PDB entry 5BK0 | X-ray diffraction, 3.15 A resolution | chains A and B of the 3 polymer chains in the assembly

[Chain A]
Protein: 663 Antibody, light chain
From: Homo sapiens
Notes: antibody fragment or engineered binder
Amino-acid sequence (217 residues; row label = number of the first residue in the row; a row labelled like 27A-27D holds insertion residues (27A, then the next letters in order)):
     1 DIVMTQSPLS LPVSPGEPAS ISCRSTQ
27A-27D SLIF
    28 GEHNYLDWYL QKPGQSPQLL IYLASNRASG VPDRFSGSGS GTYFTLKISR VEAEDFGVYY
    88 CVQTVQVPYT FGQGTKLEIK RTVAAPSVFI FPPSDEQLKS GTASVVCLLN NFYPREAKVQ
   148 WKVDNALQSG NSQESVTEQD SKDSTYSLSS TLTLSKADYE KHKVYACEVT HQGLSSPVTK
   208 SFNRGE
Cystine bridges: Cys23-Cys88, Cys134-Cys194

[Chain B]
Protein: 663 Antibody, heavy chain
From: Homo sapiens
Notes: antibody fragment or engineered binder
Amino-acid sequence (222 residues; each row starts with the number of its first residue; a row labelled like 82A-82C holds insertion residues (82A, then the next letters in order)):
     1 EVQLLESGGG LEQPGGSLRL SCVVSGFTFS NYAFNWVRQA PGKGLEWVAI IY
   52A R
    53 SGSRMYHADS VKGRFTISRD DSKNTLFLQM
82A-82C NNL
    83 RAEDTAVYYC TTLLIYES
100A-100D DVGV
   101 DFWGQGTLVT VSSASTKGPS VFPLAPSSKS TSGGTAALGC LVKDYFPEPV TVSWNSGALT
   161 SGVHTFPAVL QSSGLYSLSS VVTVPSSSLG TQTYICNVNH KPSNTKVDKK VEPK
Cystine bridges: Cys22-Cys92, Cys140-Cys196

[Chain A / chain B interface]
Contacting residue pairs (62):
  Asp1(A) - Asp61(B)
  His30(A) - Tyr98(B)
  Asp34(A) - Leu96(B)
  Tyr36(A) - Asp101(B)  hydrogen bond
  Tyr36(A) - Trp103(B)
  Gln38(A) - Gln39(B)  hydrogen bond
  Gln38(A) - Tyr91(B)
  Gln42(A) - Tyr91(B)
  Ser43(A) - Trp103(B)
  Ser43(A) - Gly104(B)
  Pro44(A) - Leu45(B)  hydrophobic
  Pro44(A) - Trp103(B)  hydrophobic
  Leu46(A) - Leu96(B)  hydrophobic
  Leu46(A) - Asp101(B)
  Tyr49(A) - Leu96(B)  hydrophobic
  Tyr49(A) - Tyr98(B)  hydrophobic
  Tyr49(A) - Gly100C(B)
  Leu50(A) - Leu96(B)  hydrophobic
  Leu50(A) - Tyr98(B)  hydrophobic
  Ser56(A) - Gly100C(B)
  Tyr87(A) - Gln39(B)  hydrogen bond
  Tyr87(A) - Lys43(B)
  Tyr87(A) - Gly44(B)
  Tyr87(A) - Leu45(B)  hydrophobic
  Pro95(A) - Trp47(B)  hydrophobic
  Tyr96(A) - Asn35(B)
  Tyr96(A) - Trp47(B)
  Tyr96(A) - Ile50(B)
  Tyr96(A) - Leu95(B)  hydrophobic
  Phe98(A) - Leu45(B)
  Phe98(A) - Trp47(B)
  Phe116(A) - Ala137(B)
  Phe118(A) - Leu124(B)
  Phe118(A) - Ala125(B)
  Phe118(A) - Pro126(B)
  Phe118(A) - Ala137(B)
  Ser121(A) - Phe122(B)
  Ser121(A) - Pro123(B)
  Glu123(A) - Val121(B)
  Glu123(A) - Phe122(B)
  Glu123(A) - Lys209(B)  salt bridge
  Gln124(A) - Phe122(B)
  Gln124(A) - Leu141(B)
  Gln124(A) - Lys143(B)
  Ser131(A) - Leu141(B)
  Ser131(A) - Lys143(B)  hydrogen bond
  Val133(A) - Leu124(B)  hydrophobic
  Leu135(A) - Phe166(B)  hydrophobic
  Leu135(A) - Val181(B)  hydrophobic
  Asn137(A) - His164(B)  hydrogen bond
  Asn137(A) - Thr183(B)
  Asn138(A) - His164(B)
  Ser162(A) - Phe166(B)
  Ser162(A) - Pro167(B)  hydrogen bond (side chain-backbone)
  Val163(A) - Pro167(B)
  Thr164(A) - Phe166(B)
  Asp167(A) - His164(B)  salt bridge
  Ser174(A) - His164(B)  hydrogen bond
  Ser174(A) - Phe166(B)
  Leu175(A) - Phe166(B)
  Ser176(A) - Phe166(B)
  Thr180(A) - Lys143(B)
Other interface residues (no listed pair), chain A (43 interface residues in all): Thr91, Val94, Ile117, Pro119, Ser127, Thr129, Gln160, Glu161, Thr178
Other interface residues (no listed pair), chain B (41 interface residues in all): Val37, Glu46, Tyr58, Val100B, Val100D, Ser130, Leu138, Thr165, Val169, Ser179

[Overview]
43 residues of chain A and 41 residues of chain B are in contact, with 7 hydrogen bonds and 2 salt bridges.
Among the polar pairs are Glu123(A)-Lys209(B), Asp167(A)-His164(B) and Tyr36(A)-Asp101(B).
Chain A is 663 Antibody, light chain and chain B is 663 Antibody, heavy chain, both from Homo sapiens; the
structure, Crystal structure of 663 Fab bound to circumsporozoite protein NANP 5-mer, was determined by X-ray
diffraction (same publication as 5BK3 and 6AZX).
